PDB entry 5AO2 | X-ray diffraction, 2.97 A resolution | chains A and C of the 4 polymer chains in the assembly

== Chain A (and C) ==
Name: Deoxynucleoside triphosphate triphosphohydrolase SAMHD1
Organism: Homo sapiens
Notes: EC 3.1.5.-; chain C of this document is another copy of the same molecule, construct and numbering; everything in this record applies to it too
UniProtKB: Q9Y3Z3 (SAMH1_HUMAN); numbering as in UniProt (aligned over 115-583)
Sequence (491 residues; row label = number of the first residue in the row):
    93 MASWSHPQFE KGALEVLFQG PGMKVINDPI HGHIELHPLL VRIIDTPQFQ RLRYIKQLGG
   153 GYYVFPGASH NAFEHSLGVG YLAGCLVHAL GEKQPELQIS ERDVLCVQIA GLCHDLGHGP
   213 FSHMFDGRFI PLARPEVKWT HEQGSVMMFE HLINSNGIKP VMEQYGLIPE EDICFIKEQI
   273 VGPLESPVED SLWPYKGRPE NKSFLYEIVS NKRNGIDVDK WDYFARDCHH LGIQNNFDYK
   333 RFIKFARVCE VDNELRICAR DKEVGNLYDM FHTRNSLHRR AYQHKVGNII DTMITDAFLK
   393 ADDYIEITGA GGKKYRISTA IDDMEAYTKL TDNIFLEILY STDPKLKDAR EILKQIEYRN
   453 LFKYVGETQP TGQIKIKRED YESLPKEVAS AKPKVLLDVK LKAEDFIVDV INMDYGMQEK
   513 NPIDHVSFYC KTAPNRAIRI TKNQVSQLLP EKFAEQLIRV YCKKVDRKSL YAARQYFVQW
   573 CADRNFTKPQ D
Unresolved in the structure: 93-114, 277-283, 506-514, 531-546, 583 (chain C: 93-114, 277-282, 484-489, 508-513, 531-538, 543-546, 583)
Disulfide bonds: Cys341-Cys350
Differences from the reference sequence: expression tag (93-114); engineered mutation Ala164 (Arg in Q9Y3Z3)
Ion coordination: Fe ion: His167, His206, Asp207, Asp311
Small-molecule neighbours:
  - 2'-deoxyguanosine-5'-triphosphate (DGT), molecule 1: Lys116, Val117, Ile118, Val133, Ile136, Asp137, Gln142, Arg145, Phe165
  - 2'-deoxyguanosine-5'-triphosphate (DGT), molecule 2: Tyr155, Val156, Pro158, Val378, Arg451, Leu453
Curated features (UniProtKB/Swiss-Prot):
  - active site: His233
  - binding site (GTP): Lys116, Val117, Asp137, Gln142, Arg145, Arg451, Lys455, Lys523
  - binding site (dATP): Asn119, Gln149, Val156, His210, His215, Lys312, Tyr315, Asp319, Arg333, Arg352, Lys354, Asn358, Arg366, Gln375, His376, Lys377, Lys523
  - binding site (dCTP): Asn119, Gln149, Val156, His210, His215, Lys312, Tyr315, Asp319, Arg333, Arg352, Lys354, Arg366, Arg372, Gln375, His376, Lys377, Lys523
  - binding site (dGTP): Asn119, Gln149, Leu150, Val156, Lys312, Tyr315, Asp319, Arg333, Arg352, Lys354, Asn358, Arg366, Tyr374, Gln375, His376, Lys377, Lys523
  - binding site (dTTP): Asn119, Gln149, Val156, His210, His215, Lys312, Tyr315, Asp319, Arg333, Arg352, Lys354, Gln375, His376, Lys377, Lys523
  - binding site (Mn(2+)): His167, His206, Asp207, Asp311
  - cross-link (Glycyl lysine isopeptide (Lys-Gly)): Lys467 (interchain with G-Cter in SUMO2), Lys469 (interchain with G-Cter in SUMO2), Lys492 (interchain with G-Cter in SUMO2)
  - natural variant: Asp120 to His123 (deletion: In AGS5), His123 (H123P: In AGS5), Arg143 (R143C: In AGS5; R143H: In AGS5), Arg145 (R145Q: In AGS5), His167 (H167Y: In AGS5), Ile201 (I201N: In AGS5 and CHBL2), Gly209 (G209S: In AGS5), Met254 (M254V: In AGS5), Arg290 (R290H: In AGS5), Leu369 (L369S: In AGS5), Met385 (M385V: In AGS5), Ile448 (I448T: In AGS5)
  - mutagenesis: Asp137 (D137A: Impairs homotetramerization and nearly abolishes dNTPase activity), Gln142 (Q142E/A: Impairs homotetramerization and nearly abolishes dNTPase activity; when associated with K-145), Arg143 (R143A: Abolished ability to restrict infection by viruses), Arg145 (R145A: Impairs homotetramerization and nearly abolishes dNTPase activity. Abolished ability to restrict infection by viruses; R145K: Impairs homotetramerization and nearly abolishes dNTPase activity ...), Gln149 (Q149A: Abolished dNTPase activity without affecting homotetramerization. Abolished dNTPase activity; when associated with A-319), His167 (H167A: Abolished ability to restrict infection by viruses), His206 to Asp207 (Abolishes zinc binding and dNTPase activity. Does not affect ability to promote DNA end resection at stalled replication forks), His206 (H206A: Abolished ability to restrict infection by viruses), Asp207 (D207A: Abolished ability to restrict infection by viruses; D207N/A: Loss of dNTPase activity), His210 (H210A: Abolished dNTPase activity without affecting homotetramerization), His215 (H215A: Abolished dNTPase activity without affecting homotetramerization), Arg226 (R226G: Loss of function in defense response to virus), 24 further mutagenesis entries in UniProt
What the authors report for this chain:
  - binding site for 2'-deoxyguanosine-5'-triphosphate: Lys116, Asp137, Gln142, Arg145, Arg451
  - mutagenesis - R372D: abolished growth
  - mutagenesis - R372D: abolished catalytic activity

== How chain A and chain C interact ==
Residue-residue contacts (13):
  Asn328(A) with Arg333(C), hydrogen bond
  Arg333(A) with Gln326(C); Asn328(C), hydrogen bond; Asp361(C), salt bridge
  Asp353(A) with Leu540(C)
  Lys354(A) with His364(C)
  Val356(A) with Tyr360(C), hydrophobic; Leu540(C), hydrophobic
  Gly357(A) with Gly357(C)
  Tyr360(A) with Val356(C), hydrophobic
  Asp361(A) with Arg333(C), salt bridge
  His364(A) with Lys354(C)
  Phe520(A) with Leu540(C), hydrophobic
Also at the interface, not in a pair above, chain A (11 interface residues in all): Asn358
Also at the interface, not in a pair above, chain C (12 interface residues in all): Asp353, Asn358

== In short ==
11 residues of chain A and 12 residues of chain C are in contact; the contacts include 2 hydrogen bonds and 2
salt bridges. Among the polar pairs are Arg333(A)-Asp361(C) and Asn328(A)-Arg333(C). The paper reports a
binding site for 2'-deoxyguanosine-5'-triphosphate at Lys116(A), Asp137(A) and Gln142(A) among others; R372D
of chain A abolishes growth.
Chain A and chain C are both Deoxynucleoside triphosphate triphosphohydrolase SAMHD1 (Homo sapiens); the
structure, Crystal structure of human SAMHD1 (amino acid residues 115-583) R164A variant bound to dGTP, was
determined by X-ray diffraction together with 5AO3, 5AO0, 5AO1 and 5AO4 from the same study.
